2BKY - chains X and Y of the 4 polymer chains in the assembly; structure by X-ray diffraction, 1.70 A resolution.

== Chain X (and Y) ==
Name: DNA/RNA-binding protein alba 2
Source organism: Sulfolobus solfataricus
Notes: chain Y of this document is another copy of the same molecule, construct and numbering; everything in this record applies to it too
UniProt: Q97ZF4 (ALBA2_SULSO); numbering as in UniProt (aligned over 1-89)
Sequence (89 residues; row label = number of the first residue in the row):
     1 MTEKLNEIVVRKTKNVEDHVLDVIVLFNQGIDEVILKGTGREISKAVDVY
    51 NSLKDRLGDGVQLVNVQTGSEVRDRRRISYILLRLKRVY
Unresolved in the structure: 1-3
Swiss-Prot annotation at these positions:
  - binding site (Zn(2+)): Lys14, Asp18, Asp22
  - modified residue: Lys12 (N6-acetyllysine)

== How chain X and chain Y interact ==
Contacting residue pairs (11):
  Lys54(X) with Asp55(Y), salt bridge
  Asp55(X) with Lys54(Y), salt bridge; Gly58(Y); Asp59(Y), hydrogen bond (backbone-backbone)
  Arg56(X) with Asp59(Y)
  Gly58(X) with Asp55(Y); Arg56(Y); Gly58(Y)
  Asp59(X) with Asp55(Y), hydrogen bond (backbone-backbone); Arg56(Y), hydrogen bond (backbone-backbone)
  Gln62(X) with Asp55(Y)
Other interface residues (no listed pair), chain Y (6 interface residues in all): Leu57

== Overview ==
The chain X/chain Y interface involves 6 residues from each chain; the contacts include 3 hydrogen bonds and 2
salt bridges. Among the polar pairs are Lys54(X)-Asp55(Y), Asp55(X)-Asp59(Y) and Asp59(X)-Arg56(Y). From
UniProt: 3 Zn2+-binding residues on chain X.
Both chains are DNA/RNA-binding protein alba 2 (Sulfolobus solfataricus). Entry 2BKY (Crystal structure of the
Alba1:Alba2 heterodimer from sulfolobus solfataricus) was determined by X-ray diffraction.
